PDB entry 1UP0 | X-ray diffraction, 1.75 A resolution | chain A

# Chain A
Protein: Putative cellulase CEL6
Organism: Mycobacterium tuberculosis
Notes: fragment: catalytic domain, residues 88-380
UniProtKB: O53607 (O53607); residue numbers follow UniProt; this construct covers 88-380
Amino-acid sequence (294 residues; row label = number of the first residue in the row):
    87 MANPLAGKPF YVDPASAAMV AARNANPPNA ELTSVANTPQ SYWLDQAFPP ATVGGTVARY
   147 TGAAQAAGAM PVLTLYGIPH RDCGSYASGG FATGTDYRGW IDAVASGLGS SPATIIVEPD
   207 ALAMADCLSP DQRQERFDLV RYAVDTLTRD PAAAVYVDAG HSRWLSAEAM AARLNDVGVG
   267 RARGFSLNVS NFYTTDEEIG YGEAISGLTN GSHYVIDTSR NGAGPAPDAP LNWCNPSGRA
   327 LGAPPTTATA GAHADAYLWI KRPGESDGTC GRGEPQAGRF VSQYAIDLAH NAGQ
Not modelled in the structure: 87
Disulfides: C169-C213, C320-C356
Modified positions: M105 (s-oxymethionine; MHO)
Residues lining bound ligands: cellobiose (1PG; 2-(2-{2-[2-(2-methoxy-ethoxy)-ethoxy]-ethoxy}-ethoxy)-ethanol): S120, N123, T124, P330, Q380

# Overview
Bound to chain A: cellobiose.
Chain A is Putative cellulase CEL6 (Mycobacterium tuberculosis); the structure, Structure of the endoglucanase
Cel6 from Mycobacterium tuberculosis in complex with cellobiose at 1.75 angstrom, was determined by X-ray
diffraction (same publication as 1UOZ, 1UP2 and 1UP3).
